PDB entry 6CHB | X-ray diffraction, 6.80 A resolution (low resolution: residue-level contacts below are approximate; hydrogen-bond / salt-bridge calls are withheld) | chains B and C of the 18 polymer chains in the assembly

[Chain B (and C)]
Protein: Envelope glycoprotein gp41
Organism: Human immunodeficiency virus 1
Notes: chain C of this document is another copy of the same molecule, construct and numbering; everything in this record applies to it too
Reference sequence: Q2N0S7 (Q2N0S7_9HIV1); residues 512-664 here correspond to UniProt positions 509-661 (UniProt number = residue number - 3)
Chain sequence (153 residues; row label = number of the first residue in the row):
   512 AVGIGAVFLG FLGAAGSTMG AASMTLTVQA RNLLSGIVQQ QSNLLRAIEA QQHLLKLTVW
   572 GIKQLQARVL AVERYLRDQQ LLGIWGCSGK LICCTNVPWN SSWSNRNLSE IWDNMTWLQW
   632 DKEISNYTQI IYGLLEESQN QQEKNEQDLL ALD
Disordered / not traced: 512-517, 548-568
Disulfides: Cys598-Cys604
Sequence notes: engineered mutation Cys605 (Thr602 in Q2N0S7)

[Chain B / chain C interface]
Contacting residue pairs - 46 pairs, chain B then chain C:
  Phe519(B) with Gln652(C); Gln653(C)
  Ser534(B) with Asn656(C); Asp659(C)
  Met535(B) with Gln652(C); Asn656(C)
  Thr536(B) with Gln652(C)
  Thr538(B) with Ile595(C); Glu647(C); Gln652(C)
  Val539(B) with Gln652(C)
  Ala541(B) with Gln591(C); Ile595(C)
  Leu544(B) with Gln591(C)
  Leu545(B) with Glu584(C); Leu587(C); Arg588(C)
  Gly547(B) with Glu584(C); Arg585(C); Arg588(C)
  Leu576(B) with Gln577(C)
  Arg579(B) with Leu581(C); Glu584(C)
  Ala582(B) with Glu584(C)
  Val583(B) with Glu584(C); Leu587(C)
  Tyr586(B) with Leu587(C); Gln590(C); Gln591(C)
  Leu587(B) with Leu587(C)
  Gln590(B) with Gln590(C)
  Ser599(B) with Ser599(C)
  Gly600(B) with Gly594(C); Ser599(C)
  Lys601(B) with Gln590(C); Gly594(C); Ile595(C)
  Leu602(B) with Ile595(C); Asn651(C); Lys655(C)
  Ile603(B) with Lys655(C); Gln658(C); Asp659(C)
  Leu619(B) with Leu663(C)
  Trp623(B) with Asp659(C); Leu663(C)
Interface residues without a listed pair, chain B (31 interface residues in all): Val518, Gly531, Leu537, Arg542, Ser546, Val580, Cys598
Interface residues without a listed pair, chain C (24 interface residues in all): Val580, Val583, Glu648, Ser649

[In short]
Chain B and chain C form an interface of 31 and 24 residues respectively.
Chain B and chain C are both Envelope glycoprotein gp41 (Human immunodeficiency virus 1); the structure,
Crystal structure of a natively-glycosylated BG505 SOSIP.664 HIV-1 Envelope Trimer in complex with the
broadly-neutralizing antibodies ..., was determined by X-ray diffraction together with 6CH7, 6CH8 and 6CH9
from the same study.
